Entry 5TXN (X-ray diffraction, 2.55 A resolution); this record covers chains A and B of the 4 polymer chains in the assembly.

Chain A:
Protein: HIV-1 reverse transcriptase P66 subunit
Organism: Human immunodeficiency virus type 1 group M subtype B (isolate BH10)
Notes: EC 2.7.7.49, 2.7.7.7
UniProtKB: P03366 (POL_HV1B1); residues 1-554 here correspond to UniProt positions 600-1153 (UniProt number = residue number + 599)
Amino-acid sequence (556 residues; each row starts with the number of its first residue; numbers below 1 keep their minus sign (Met-1 is residue -1)):
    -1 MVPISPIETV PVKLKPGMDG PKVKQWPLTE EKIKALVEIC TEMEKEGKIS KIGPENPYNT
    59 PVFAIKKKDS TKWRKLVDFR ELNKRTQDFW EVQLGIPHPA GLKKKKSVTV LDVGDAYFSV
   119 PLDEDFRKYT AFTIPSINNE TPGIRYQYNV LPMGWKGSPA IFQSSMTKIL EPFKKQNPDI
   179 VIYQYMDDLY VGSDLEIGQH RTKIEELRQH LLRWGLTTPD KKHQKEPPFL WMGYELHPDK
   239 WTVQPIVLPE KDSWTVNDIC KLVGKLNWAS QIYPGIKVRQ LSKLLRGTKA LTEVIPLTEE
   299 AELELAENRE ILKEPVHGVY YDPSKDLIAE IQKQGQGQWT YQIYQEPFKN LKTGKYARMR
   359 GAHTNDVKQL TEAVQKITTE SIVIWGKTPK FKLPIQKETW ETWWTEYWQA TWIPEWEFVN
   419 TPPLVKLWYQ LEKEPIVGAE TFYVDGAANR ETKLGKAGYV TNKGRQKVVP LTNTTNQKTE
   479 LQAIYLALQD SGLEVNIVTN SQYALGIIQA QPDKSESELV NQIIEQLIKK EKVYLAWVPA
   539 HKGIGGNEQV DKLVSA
Disordered / not traced: -1
Differences from the reference sequence: initiating methionine (-1); expression tag (0); engineered mutation Met151 (Gln750 in P03366), Cys258 (Gln857 in P03366), Ser280 (Cys879 in P03366), Asn498 (Asp1097 in P03366)
Metal / ion sites: Mg2+ site 1: Asp110, Val111, Asp185 (together with 2'-deoxyadenosine 5'-triphosphate); Mg2+ site 2 near Asp443 (its only coordinating residue here)
Small-molecule neighbours: 2'-deoxyadenosine 5'-triphosphate (DTP): Ile63, Lys65, Lys70, Arg72, Leu74, Asp110, Val111, Gly112, Asp113, Ala114, Tyr115, Met151, Met184, Asp185, Lys220
Swiss-Prot annotation at these positions:
  - region: Phe227 to His235 (RT 'primer grip')
  - motif: Trp398 to Trp414 (Tryptophan repeat motif)
  - binding site (Mg(2+)): Asp110, Asp185, Asp186, Asp443, Glu478, Asp549
  - site: Trp401 (Essential for RT p66/p51 heterodimerization), Trp414 (Essential for RT p66/p51 heterodimerization), Phe440, Tyr441 (Cleavage)
From the paper describing this entry:
  - conformationally variable residues (side-chain flip): Arg72
  - mutagenesis - Q151M: decreased catalytic activity (citing earlier work)
  - mutagenesis - D498N: unchanged catalytic activity (citing earlier work)

Chain B:
Protein: HIV-1 reverse transcriptase P51 subunit
Organism: Human immunodeficiency virus type 1 group M subtype B (isolate BH10)
Notes: EC 2.7.7.49, 2.7.7.7
UniProtKB: P03366 (POL_HV1B1); residues 1-428 here correspond to UniProt positions 600-1027 (UniProt number = residue number + 599)
Amino-acid sequence (428 residues; row label = number of the first residue in the row):
     1 PISPIETVPV KLKPGMDGPK VKQWPLTEEK IKALVEICTE MEKEGKISKI GPENPYNTPV
    61 FAIKKKDSTK WRKLVDFREL NKRTQDFWEV QLGIPHPAGL KKKKSVTVLD VGDAYFSVPL
   121 DEDFRKYTAF TIPSINNETP GIRYQYNVLP QGWKGSPAIF QSSMTKILEP FKKQNPDIVI
   181 YQYMDDLYVG SDLEIGQHRT KIEELRQHLL RWGLTTPDKK HQKEPPFLWM GYELHPDKWT
   241 VQPIVLPEKD SWTVNDIQKL VGKLNWASQI YPGIKVRQLS KLLRGTKALT EVIPLTEEAE
   301 LELAENREIL KEPVHGVYYD PSKDLIAEIQ KQGQGQWTYQ IYQEPFKNLK TGKYARMRGA
   361 HTNDVKQLTE AVQKITTESI VIWGKTPKFK LPIQKETWET WWTEYWQATW IPEWEFVNTP
   421 PLVKLWYQ
Disordered / not traced: 1-3, 218-230
Differences from the reference sequence: engineered mutation Ser280 (Cys879 in P03366)
Swiss-Prot annotation at these positions:
  - region: Phe227 to His235 (RT 'primer grip')
  - motif: Trp398 to Trp414 (Tryptophan repeat motif)
  - binding site (Mg(2+)): Asp110, Asp185, Asp186
  - site (Essential for RT p66/p51 heterodimerization): Trp401, Trp414

Interface between chain A and chain B:
Contacting residue pairs - 115 pairs, chain A then chain B:
  Val8(A) - Glu53(B)
  Pro9(A) - Glu53(B)
  Gln85(A) - Glu53(B)  hydrogen bond (side chain-backbone)
  Asp86(A) - Lys20(B)  salt bridge
  Asp86(A) - Glu53(B)
  Asp86(A) - Pro55(B)
  Phe87(A) - Pro52(B)
  Phe87(A) - Glu53(B)
  Trp88(A) - Lys20(B)
  Trp88(A) - Val21(B)
  Trp88(A) - Lys22(B)
  Trp88(A) - Pro52(B)  hydrogen bond (backbone-backbone)
  Trp88(A) - Asn54(B)
  Trp88(A) - Pro55(B)
  Trp88(A) - Asn57(B)
  Trp88(A) - Thr131(B)
  Trp88(A) - Arg143(B)
  Val90(A) - Pro140(B)
  Val90(A) - Gly141(B)  hydrogen bond (backbone-backbone)
  Val90(A) - Arg143(B)
  Leu92(A) - Pro133(B)  hydrophobic
  Leu92(A) - Asn137(B)
  Gly93(A) - Asn137(B)
  Ile94(A) - Asn137(B)  hydrogen bond (backbone-side chain)
  Pro95(A) - Asn136(B)
  Pro95(A) - Asn137(B)
  His96(A) - Asn136(B)  hydrogen bond (backbone-side chain)
  Gly99(A) - Asn136(B)
  Leu100(A) - Asn136(B)
  Ala158(A) - Pro52(B)  hydrophobic
  Ser162(A) - Pro52(B)
  Thr165(A) - Pro140(B)
  Glu169(A) - Lys49(B)  salt bridge
  Val179(A) - Glu138(B)
  Ile180(A) - Glu138(B)
  Tyr181(A) - Asn136(B)  hydrogen bond
  Tyr181(A) - Glu138(B)
  Gln182(A) - Glu138(B)  hydrogen bond (backbone-backbone)
  Gln182(A) - Pro140(B)
  Arg358(A) - Glu396(B)  salt bridge
  Gln373(A) - Glu396(B)
  Gln373(A) - Thr397(B)  hydrogen bond
  Thr376(A) - Trp401(B)
  Ile380(A) - Leu26(B)
  Val381(A) - Pro25(B)  hydrophobic
  Val381(A) - Ile135(B)
  Val381(A) - Asn136(B)  hydrogen bond (backbone-backbone)
  Ile382(A) - Ile135(B)
  Ile382(A) - Asn136(B)
  Trp383(A) - Ile135(B)
  Gly384(A) - Thr27(B)
  Gly384(A) - Glu28(B)  hydrogen bond (backbone-backbone)
  Trp402(A) - Lys331(B)  hydrogen bond (backbone-side chain)
  Trp402(A) - His361(B)
  Trp402(A) - Thr362(B)
  Trp402(A) - Asp364(B)
  Tyr405(A) - Lys331(B)  hydrogen bond (backbone-side chain)
  Trp406(A) - Lys331(B)
  Trp406(A) - Asn418(B)  hydrogen bond
  Trp406(A) - Pro420(B)  hydrophobic
  Trp406(A) - Pro421(B)
  Gln407(A) - Lys331(B)  hydrogen bond (backbone-side chain)
  Gln407(A) - Pro392(B)
  Gln407(A) - Ile393(B)
  Gln407(A) - Gln394(B)
  Gln407(A) - Val417(B)  hydrogen bond (side chain-backbone)
  Gln407(A) - Asn418(B)  hydrogen bond
  Ala408(A) - Asp364(B)
  Ala408(A) - Pro392(B)  hydrogen bond (backbone-backbone)
  Ala408(A) - Ile393(B)
  Thr409(A) - Asp364(B)
  Trp410(A) - Thr362(B)  hydrogen bond (side chain-backbone)
  Trp410(A) - Asn363(B)
  Trp410(A) - Val365(B)  hydrophobic
  Trp410(A) - Trp401(B)  hydrophobic
  Trp410(A) - Tyr405(B)
  Pro412(A) - Trp401(B)  hydrophobic
  Pro433(A) - Asn255(B)
  Pro433(A) - Leu289(B)  hydrophobic
  Pro433(A) - Thr290(B)
  Ile434(A) - Thr290(B)
  Val435(A) - Thr290(B)
  Thr439(A) - Ala288(B)
  Thr439(A) - Leu289(B)  hydrogen bond (side chain-backbone)
  Tyr441(A) - Gln258(B)  hydrogen bond
  Tyr441(A) - Thr286(B)
  Tyr441(A) - Lys287(B)  hydrogen bond (side chain-backbone)
  Tyr441(A) - Leu289(B)
  Val458(A) - Thr286(B)
  Thr459(A) - Thr286(B)
  Asn460(A) - Thr286(B)
  Asn460(A) - Lys287(B)
  Asn460(A) - Ala288(B)
  Asn494(A) - Leu289(B)
  Val496(A) - Leu289(B)  hydrophobic
  Gln500(A) - Leu422(B)
  Gly504(A) - Pro420(B)
  Tyr532(A) - Asn255(B)  hydrogen bond
  Tyr532(A) - Lys259(B)  hydrogen bond
  Tyr532(A) - Leu289(B)  hydrophobic
  Ala534(A) - Asn255(B)
  Ala534(A) - Lys259(B)
  Trp535(A) - Leu422(B)
  Val536(A) - Gln258(B)
  Pro537(A) - Gly262(B)
  Pro537(A) - Asn265(B)
  Lys540(A) - Asn265(B)  hydrogen bond
  Ile542(A) - Val261(B)  hydrophobic
  Ile542(A) - Leu283(B)  hydrophobic
  Gly543(A) - Leu283(B)  hydrogen bond (backbone-backbone)
  Gly543(A) - Gly285(B)
  Gly544(A) - Gly285(B)  hydrogen bond (backbone-backbone)
  Gly544(A) - Thr286(B)
  Gln547(A) - Gly285(B)
  Gln547(A) - Thr286(B)  hydrogen bond
Also at the interface, not in a pair above, chain A (69 interface residues in all): Ile159, Gln161, Lys172, Thr377, Thr386, Thr403, Gly436, Leu503, Gln507
Also at the interface, not in a pair above, chain B (63 interface residues in all): Gly51, Tyr56, Thr139, Val254, Ser280, Arg284, Trp337, Leu368, Thr400, Thr419

In short:
69 residues of chain A and 63 residues of chain B are in contact; the contacts include 27 hydrogen bonds and 3
salt bridges. Among the polar pairs are Asp86(A)-Lys20(B), Glu169(A)-Lys49(B) and Arg358(A)-Glu396(B). Bound
to chain A: 2'-deoxyadenosine 5'-triphosphate. The paper reports that Q151M of chain A reduces catalytic
activity; conformational variability at Arg72(A).
Chain A is HIV-1 reverse transcriptase P66 subunit and chain B is HIV-1 reverse transcriptase P51 subunit,
both from Human immunodeficiency virus type 1 group M subtype B (isolate BH10); the structure, Structure of
Q151M mutant HIV-1 reverse transcriptase (RT) ternary complex with a double stranded DNA and ..., was
determined by X-ray diffraction, deposited together with 5TXL, 5TXM, 5TXO and 5TXP.
